Entry 8B51 (X-ray diffraction, 1.84 A resolution); this record covers chain A.

== Chain A ==
Name: RNA-directed RNA polymerase NS5
From: Usutu virus
Notes: EC 2.1.1.56, 2.1.1.57, 2.7.7.48
UniProt: Q5WPU5 (POLG_USUV); residues 7-269 here correspond to UniProt positions 2535-2797 (UniProt number = residue number + 2528)
Chain sequence (263 residues; each row starts with the number of its first residue):
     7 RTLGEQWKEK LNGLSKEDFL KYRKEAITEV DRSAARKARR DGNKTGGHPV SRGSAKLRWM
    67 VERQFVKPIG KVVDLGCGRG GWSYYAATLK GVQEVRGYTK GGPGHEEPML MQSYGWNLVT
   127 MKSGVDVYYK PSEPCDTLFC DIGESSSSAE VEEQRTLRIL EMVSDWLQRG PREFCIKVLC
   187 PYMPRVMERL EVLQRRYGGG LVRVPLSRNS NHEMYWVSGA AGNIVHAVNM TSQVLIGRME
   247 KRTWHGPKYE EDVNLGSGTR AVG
Disordered / not traced: 268-269
Small-molecule neighbours: sinefungin (SFG): S57, G59, S60, G82, C83, G84, R85, G86, G87, W88, T105, K106, H111, E112, V131, D132, V133, Y134, D147, I148
Swiss-Prot annotation at these positions:
  - active site (For 2'-O-MTase activity): K62, D147, K183, E219
  - binding site (S-adenosyl-L-methionine): S57, G87, W88, T105, K106, D132, V133, I148, Y221
  - site: K14 (mRNA cap binding), L17 (mRNA cap binding), N18 (mRNA cap binding), L20 (mRNA cap binding), F25 (mRNA cap binding), R29 (mRNA cap binding), K62 (Essential for 2'-O-methyltransferase activity), D147 (Essential for 2'-O-methyltransferase and N-7 methyltransferase activity), S151 (mRNA cap binding), K183 (Essential for 2'-O-methyltransferase activity), R214 (mRNA cap binding), S216 (mRNA cap binding), E219 (Essential for 2'-O-methyltransferase activity)
  - modified residue: S57 (Phosphoserine)

== In short ==
Chain A binds sinefungin. From UniProt: 4 active-site residues and 9 S-adenosyl-L-methionine-binding residues.
Chain A is RNA-directed RNA polymerase NS5 (Usutu virus); the structure, Usutu virus methyltransferase domain
in complex with sinefungin, was determined by X-ray diffraction, deposited together with 8B52.
